PDB entry 8ECC | X-ray diffraction, 2.44 A resolution | chains C and F of the 6 polymer chains in the assembly

[Chain C]
Protein: Cyclic GMP-AMP synthase
From: Mus musculus
Notes: EC 2.7.7.86
UniProt: Q8C6L5 (CGAS_MOUSE); residues 147-507 here = UniProt positions 147-507
Amino-acid sequence (364 residues; numbered 144 to 507; the number before each row is that of its first residue):
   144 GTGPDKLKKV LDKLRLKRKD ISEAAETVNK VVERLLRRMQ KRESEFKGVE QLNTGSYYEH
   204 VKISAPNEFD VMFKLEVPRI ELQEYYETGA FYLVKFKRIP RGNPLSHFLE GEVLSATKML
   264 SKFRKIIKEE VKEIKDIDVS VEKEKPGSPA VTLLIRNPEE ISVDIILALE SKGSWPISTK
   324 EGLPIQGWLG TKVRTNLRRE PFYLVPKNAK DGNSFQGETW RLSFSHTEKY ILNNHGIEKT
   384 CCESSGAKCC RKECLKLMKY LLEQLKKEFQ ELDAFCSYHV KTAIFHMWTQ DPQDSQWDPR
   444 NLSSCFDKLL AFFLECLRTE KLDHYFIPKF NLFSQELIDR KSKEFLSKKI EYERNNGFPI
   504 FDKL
Unresolved in the structure: 144-148, 240-245, 253-255, 353-358, 507
Differences from the reference sequence: expression tag (144-146)
UniProt features mapped onto this chain:
  - region: Lys372 to Lys395 (DNA-binding)
  - motif: Leu154 to Leu159 (Nuclear export signal), Asp281 to Ser291 (Nuclear localization signal)
  - binding site (GTP): Thr197, Asp307, Arg364 to Glu371
  - binding site (ATP): Ser199, Glu371, Lys402, Ser420 to Lys424
  - binding site (Mg(2+)): Glu211, Asp213, Asp307
  - binding site (2',3'-cGAMP): Asp213, Gly290, Asp307, Lys350, Arg364 to Ser366
  - binding site (Zn(2+)): His378, Cys384, Cys385, Cys392
  - site: Arg241 (Arginine-anchor), Asp307, Ile308 (Cleavage)
  - modified residue: Lys156 (N6-lactoyllysine), Glu176 (PolyADP-ribosyl glutamic acid), Ser199 (Phosphoserine), Tyr201 (Phosphotyrosine), Glu272 (5-glutamyl polyglutamate), Ser291 (Phosphoserine), Glu302 (5-glutamyl glutamate), Lys372 (N6-acetyllysine), Lys382 (N6-acetyllysine), Lys402 (N6-acetyllysine), Ser420 (Phosphoserine), Lys491 (N6-methyllysine)
  - lipidation (S-palmitoyl cysteine): Cys392, Cys393, Cys459
  - cross-link (Glycyl lysine isopeptide (Lys-Gly)): Lys217 (interchain with G-Cter in SUMO), Lys271 (interchain with G-Cter in ubiquitin), Lys335 (interchain with G-Cter in SUMO), Lys372 (interchain with G-Cter in SUMO), Lys382 (interchain with G-Cter in SUMO), Lys399 (interchain with G-Cter in ubiquitin), Lys402 (interchain with G-Cter in ubiquitin), Lys409 (interchain with G-Cter in ubiquitin), Lys410 (interchain with G-Cter in ubiquitin), Lys464 (interchain with G-Cter in SUMO)
  - mutagenesis: Lys156 (K156Q: Mimics lactylation; knockin mice show higher mortality following HSV-1 infection), Asn172 (N172K: Induces alteration of the DNA-binding surface and leads to decreased synthesis of cyclic GMP-AMP (cGAMP); when associated with L-180), Glu176 (E176A: Abolished poly-ADP-ribosylation by PARP1, stimulating interferon production in knockin mice), Arg180 (R180L: Induces alteration of the DNA-binding surface and leads to decreased synthesis of cyclic GMP-AMP (cGAMP); when associated with K-182), Gly198 (G198A: Abolishes stimulation of interferon production; when associated with A-199), Ser199 (S199A: Abolishes stimulation of interferon production; when associated with A-199), Tyr201 (Y201E: Phosphomimetic mutant; reduced translocation to the nucleus following treatment with etoposide), Glu211 to Asp213 (Abolished nucleotidyltransferase activity. Does not affect nuclear localization and tethering to chromatin), Glu211 (E211A: Abolishes ability to promote type-I interferon production), Asp213 (D213A: Abolishes ability to promote type-I interferon production), Lys217 (K217R: Reduced sumoylation), Arg222 (R222E: Impaired tethering to chromatin, leading to constitutive activation in the absence of DNA), 31 further mutagenesis entries in UniProt
Metal / ion sites: Mg2+: Glu211, Asp213 (together with VWX); Zn2+: His378, Cys384, Cys385, Cys392
Residues lining bound ligands: VWX ([[(2R,3R,4R,5R)-4-[[(2R,3S,4R,5R)-5-(6-aminopurin-9-yl)-3,4-bis(oxidanyl)oxolan-2-yl]methoxy-oxidanyl-phosphoryl]oxy-3-oxidanyl-5-(6-oxidanylidene-1H-purin-9-yl)oxolan-2-yl]methoxy-oxidanyl-phosphoryl] phosphono hydrogen phosphate): Gly198, Ser199, Lys205, Glu211, Asp213, Met215, Ser291, Pro292, Ala293, Asp307, Ile309, Val348, Lys350, Arg364, Leu365, Ser366, Ser368, Lys402, Cys419, Ser420, Tyr421, Lys424, His467

[Chain F]
Molecule: Palindromic DNA18
Sequence (18 nucleotides; numbered 1 to 18; the number before each row is that of its first residue):
     1 ATCTGTACAT GTACAGAT

[Interface between chain C and chain F]
Residue-residue contacts (5; chain C residue first):
  Arg222(C) with DT12(F), salt bridge to the phosphate; DA13(F), salt bridge to the phosphate
  Lys315(C) with DG11(F), sugar contact
  Arg342(C) with DA9(F), sugar contact; DT10(F), sugar contact
Also at the interface, not in a pair above, chain C (4 interface residues in all): Gly316
Also at the interface, not in a pair above, chain F (6 interface residues in all): DC8

[Summary]
4 residues of chain C face 6 of chain F across their interface, with 2 salt bridges. Polar contacts include
Arg222(C)-DT12(F) and Arg222(C)-DA13(F). Ligands of chain C: compound VWX.
Here chain C is Cyclic GMP-AMP synthase (Mus musculus) and chain F is Palindromic DNA18. Entry 8ECC (Structure
of Ternary Complex of cGAS with dsDNA and Bound 5-pppI(2,5)pA) was determined by X-ray diffraction.
